7ZMO - chains A and K; structure by X-ray diffraction, 3.75 A resolution.

Chain A:
Molecule: ATP-dependent DNA helicase Q5
Source organism: Homo sapiens
Notes: EC 3.6.4.12
UniProtKB: O94762 (RECQ5_HUMAN); residues 11-453 here = UniProt positions 11-453
Amino-acid sequence (445 residues; row label = number of the first residue in the row):
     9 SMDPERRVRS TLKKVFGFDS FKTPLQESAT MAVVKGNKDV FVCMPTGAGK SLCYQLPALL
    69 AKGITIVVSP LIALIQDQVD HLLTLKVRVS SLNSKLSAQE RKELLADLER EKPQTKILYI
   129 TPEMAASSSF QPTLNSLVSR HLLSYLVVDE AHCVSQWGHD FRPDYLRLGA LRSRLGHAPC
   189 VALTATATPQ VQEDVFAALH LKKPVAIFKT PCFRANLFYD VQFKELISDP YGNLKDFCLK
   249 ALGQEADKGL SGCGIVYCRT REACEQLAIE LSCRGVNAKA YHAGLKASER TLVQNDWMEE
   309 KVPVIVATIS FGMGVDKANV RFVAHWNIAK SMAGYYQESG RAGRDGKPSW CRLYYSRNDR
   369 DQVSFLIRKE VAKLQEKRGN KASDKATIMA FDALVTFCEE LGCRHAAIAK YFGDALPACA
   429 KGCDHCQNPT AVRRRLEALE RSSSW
Unresolved in the structure: 9-11, 453
Construct notes: expression tag (9-10)
Ion coordination: Zn2+: Cys427, Cys431, Cys434

Chain K:
Molecule: Gluebody G3-052
Source organism: Lama glama
Amino-acid sequence (127 residues; numbered -2 to 124; the number before each row is that of its first residue; numbers below 1 keep their minus sign (Ser-2 is residue -2)):
    -2 SMAQVQLVEN GGGCVQAGGS LRLSCAASGS IFSINRMTWY RQAPGKEREW VAAITSGGST
    58 NYADSVKGRF TISRDSAKGT VYLYMNSLKP EDTAVYYCEA YGTYTLAPTG EGEYDDYWGQ
   118 GTQVTVS
Unresolved in the structure: -2 to 0
Disulfide bonds: Cys11 forms a disulfide with the same residue of a neighbouring copy of this chain
Disulfide bonds: Cys22-Cys95

How chain A and chain K interact:
Pairs across the interface (32):
  Ser36(A) with Glu108(K), hydrogen bond
  Lys46(A) with Glu110(K), salt bridge
  Gln200(A) with Tyr101(K), hydrogen bond
  Glu201(A) with Tyr101(K); Tyr111(K), hydrogen bond
  Phe204(A) with Tyr111(K), hydrophobic
  Lys211(A) with Tyr98(K); Tyr111(K); Asp112(K); Asp113(K), salt bridge
  Pro212(A) with Glu110(K); Tyr111(K); Asp112(K)
  Val213(A) with Glu110(K); Tyr111(K), hydrogen bond (backbone-backbone)
  Ala214(A) with Gly109(K)
  Ile215(A) with Gly107(K); Glu108(K); Gly109(K), hydrogen bond (backbone-backbone); Glu110(K); Tyr111(K)
  Phe216(A) with Gly107(K)
  Lys217(A) with Gly107(K), hydrogen bond (backbone-backbone)
  Pro219(A) with Pro105(K)
  Lys418(A) with Phe29(K)
  Gly421(A) with Phe29(K); Tyr101(K), hydrogen bond (backbone-side chain); Leu103(K)
  Asp422(A) with Phe29(K); Leu103(K)
  Ala423(A) with Leu103(K); Ala104(K)
Interface residues without a listed pair, chain A (20 interface residues in all): Leu33, Pro197, Leu424
Interface residues without a listed pair, chain K (15 interface residues in all): Gly99, Thr106

Overview:
The interface between chain A and chain K involves 20 residues on one side and 15 on the other, with 7
hydrogen bonds and 2 salt bridges. Polar contacts include Lys46(A)-Glu110(K), Lys211(A)-Asp113(K) and
Ser36(A)-Glu108(K). The Zn2+ site is built by Cys427(A), Cys431(A) and Cys434(A).
Chain A is ATP-dependent DNA helicase Q5 (Homo sapiens) and chain K is Gluebody G3-052 (Lama glama); the
structure, Crystal structure of human RECQL5 helicase APO form in complex with engineered nanobody (Gluebody)
G3-052, was determined by X-ray diffraction.
